Entry 2FLN (X-ray diffraction, 2.50 A resolution); this record covers chains T and A of the 3 polymer chains in the assembly.

[Chain T]
Molecule: DNA template strand
Sequence (11 nucleotides; row label = number of the first residue in the row):
   837 TCTAGGGTCCT
Unresolved in the structure: 837-838

[Chain A]
Protein: DNA polymerase iota
From: Homo sapiens
Notes: EC 2.7.7.7
Reference sequence: Q9UNA4 (POLI_HUMAN); residue numbers follow UniProt; this construct covers 1-420
Amino-acid sequence (420 residues; row label = number of the first residue in the row):
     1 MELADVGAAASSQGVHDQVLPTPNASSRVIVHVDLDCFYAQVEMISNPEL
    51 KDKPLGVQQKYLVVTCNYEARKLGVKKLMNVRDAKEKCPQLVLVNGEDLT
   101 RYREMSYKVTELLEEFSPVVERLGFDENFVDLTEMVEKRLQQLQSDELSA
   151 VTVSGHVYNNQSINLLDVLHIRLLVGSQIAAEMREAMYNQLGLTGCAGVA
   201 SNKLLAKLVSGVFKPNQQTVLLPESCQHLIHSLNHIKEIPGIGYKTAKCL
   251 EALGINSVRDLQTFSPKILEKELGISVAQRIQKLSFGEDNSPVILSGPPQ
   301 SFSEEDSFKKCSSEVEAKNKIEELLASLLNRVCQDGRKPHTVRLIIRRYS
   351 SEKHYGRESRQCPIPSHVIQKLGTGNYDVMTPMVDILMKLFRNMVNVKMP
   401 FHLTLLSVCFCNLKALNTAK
Unresolved in the structure: 1-25, 350-355, 371-378, 395-403, 415-420

[Chain T / chain A interface]
Residue-residue contacts (30):
  DT839(T) with Tyr61(A), hydrogen bond to the phosphate; Leu62(A), base contact
  DA840(T) with Gln59(A), sugar contact; Lys60(A), phosphate contact; Tyr61(A), hydrogen bond to the phosphate; Leu62(A), sugar contact; Leu78(A), base contact; Ser307(A), hydrogen bond to the phosphate; Arg347(A), salt bridge to the phosphate
  DG841(T) with Gln59(A), sugar contact; Lys60(A), phosphate contact; Glu97(A), sugar contact; Leu99(A), phosphate contact; Glu305(A), base contact; Asp306(A), phosphate contact; Ser307(A), hydrogen bond to the phosphate
  DG842(T) with Leu99(A), sugar contact; Arg103(A), salt bridge to the phosphate; Ser303(A), phosphate contact; Glu304(A), phosphate contact; Glu305(A), hydrogen bond to the phosphate
  DG843(T) with Arg103(A), salt bridge to the phosphate; Ser301(A), phosphate contact; Phe302(A), phosphate contact; Ser303(A), hydrogen bond to the phosphate; Arg331(A), salt bridge to the phosphate
  DT844(T) with Pro299(A), phosphate contact; Gln300(A), hydrogen bond to the phosphate; Ser301(A), hydrogen bond to the phosphate
  DC845(T) with Gln300(A), phosphate contact
Also at the interface, not in a pair above, chain A (24 interface residues in all): Tyr39, Val64, Gly124, Phe125, Lys309

[Summary]
The interface between chain T and chain A involves 7 residues on one side and 24 on the other; the contacts
include 8 hydrogen bonds and 4 salt bridges. Polar contacts include DT839(T)-Tyr61(A), DA840(T)-Tyr61(A) and
DA840(T)-Ser307(A).
Chain T is DNA template strand and chain A is DNA polymerase iota (Homo sapiens); the structure, binary
complex of catalytic core of human DNA polymerase iota with DNA (template A), was determined by X-ray
diffraction (same publication as 2FLL and 2FLP).
